3MTU - chains A and E of the 6 polymer chains in the assembly; structure by X-ray diffraction, 2.10 A resolution.

Chain A:
Molecule: Tropomyosin alpha-1 chain, Microtubule-associated protein RP/EB family member 1
Source organism: Gallus gallus
Notes: fragment: Fusion protein of residues 1-29 of chicken smooth muscle tropomyosin and residues 215-257 of human EB1 protein
Reference sequence: chimeric construct of P04268, Q15691: residues 2-29 from P04268 (TPM1_CHICK), isoform P04268-7 positions 2-29 (same numbers); residues 216-257 from Q15691 positions 216-257 (same numbers)
Sequence (75 residues; row label = number of the first residue in the row; note: 185 numbers in that range are skipped by the numbering (no residue carries them; nothing is unmodelled there); numbers below 1 keep their minus sign (Gly-2 is residue -2)):
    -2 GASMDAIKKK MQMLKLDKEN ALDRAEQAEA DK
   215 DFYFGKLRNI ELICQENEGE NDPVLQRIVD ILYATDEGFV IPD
Construct notes: expression tag (-2 to 0); linker (215)
Modified residues: Mse1 (selenomethionine); Mse8 (selenomethionine; parent Met); Mse10 (selenomethionine; parent Met)
Curated features (UniProtKB/Swiss-Prot):
  - region: Lys220 to Ile242 (APC-binding), Glu232 to Ile255 (Interaction with SKA1)
  - modified residue: Lys220 (N6-acetyllysine)

Chain E:
Molecule: Capsid assembly scaffolding protein, Tropomyosin alpha-1 chain
Source organism: Bacillus phage phi29
Notes: fragment: Fusion protein of residues 2-45 of phage phi29 Gp7 protein and residues 256-284 of chicken smooth muscle tropomyosin
Reference sequence: chimeric construct of P13848, P04268: residues 2-256 from P13848 (SCAF_BPPH2) positions 2-46 (offset varies); residues 257-283 from P04268 positions 257-283 (same numbers)
Sequence (77 residues; each row starts with the number of its first residue; note: 210 numbers in that range are skipped by the numbering (no residue carries them; nothing is unmodelled there); numbers below 1 keep their minus sign (Gly-2 is residue -2)):
    -2 GGSGPLKPEE HEDILNKLLD PELAQSERTE ALQQLRVNYG SFVSEYND
   256 LEEKVAHAKE ENLNMHQMLD QTLLELNNM
Disordered / not traced: -2 to 4, 19-21
Construct notes: expression tag (-2 to 1, 284)
Modified residues: Mse270 (selenomethionine; parent Met); Mse273 (selenomethionine; parent Met); Mse284 (selenomethionine)

Chain A / chain E interface:
Residue-residue contacts - 9 pairs, chain A then chain E:
  Ser0(A) with Leu278(E)
  Mse1(A) with Leu274(E), hydrophobic
  Ala3(A) with Leu281(E)
  Ile4(A) with Leu278(E), hydrophobic; Leu281(E), hydrophobic
  Lys7(A) with Leu281(E), hydrogen bond (side chain-backbone); Asn282(E), hydrogen bond (side chain-backbone); Mse284(E), hydrogen bond (side chain-backbone)
  Leu11(A) with Mse284(E)
Interface features reported in the paper:
  - pairs named by the authors: Lys7(A)-Mse284(E)

Summary:
Chain A and chain E form an interface of 6 and 5 residues respectively, with 3 hydrogen bonds. Among the polar
pairs are Lys7(A)-Leu281(E), Lys7(A)-Asn282(E) and Lys7(A)-Mse284(E). The authors report a contact between
Lys7(A) and Mse284(E).
Here chain A is Tropomyosin alpha-1 chain, Microtubule-associated protein RP/EB family member 1 (Gallus
gallus) and chain E is Capsid assembly scaffolding protein, Tropomyosin alpha-1 chain (Bacillus phage phi29).
Entry 3MTU (Structure of the Tropomyosin Overlap Complex from Chicken Smooth Muscle) was determined by X-ray
diffraction together with 3MUD from the same study.
